Entry 9COP (electron microscopy, 2.70 A resolution); this record covers chains F and M of the 14 polymer chains in the assembly.

[Chain F]
Name: V-type proton ATPase subunit B
From: Saccharomyces cerevisiae
Reference sequence: P16140 (VATB_YEAST); residues 1-517 here = UniProt positions 1-517
Chain sequence (517 residues; each row starts with the number of its first residue):
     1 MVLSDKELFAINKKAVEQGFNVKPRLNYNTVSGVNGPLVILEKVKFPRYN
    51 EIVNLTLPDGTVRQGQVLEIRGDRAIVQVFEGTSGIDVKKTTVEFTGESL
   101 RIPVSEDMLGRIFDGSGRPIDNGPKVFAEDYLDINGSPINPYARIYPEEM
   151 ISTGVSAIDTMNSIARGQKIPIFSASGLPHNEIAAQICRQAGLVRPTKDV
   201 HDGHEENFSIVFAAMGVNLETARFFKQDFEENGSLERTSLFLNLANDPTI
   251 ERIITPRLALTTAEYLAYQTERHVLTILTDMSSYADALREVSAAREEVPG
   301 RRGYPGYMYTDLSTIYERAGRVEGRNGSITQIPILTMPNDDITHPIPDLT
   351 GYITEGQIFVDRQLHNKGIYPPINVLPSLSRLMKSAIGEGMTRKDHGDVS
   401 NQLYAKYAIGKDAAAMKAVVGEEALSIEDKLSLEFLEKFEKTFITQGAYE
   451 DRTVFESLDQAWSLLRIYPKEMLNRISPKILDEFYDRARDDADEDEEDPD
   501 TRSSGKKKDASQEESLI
Not modelled in the structure: 1-13, 199-205, 488-517
UniProt features mapped onto this chain:
  - binding site (ATP): Arg381
  - modified residue (Phosphoserine): Ser4, Ser137, Ser503, Ser504, Ser511, Ser515
  - cross-link (Glycyl lysine isopeptide (Lys-Gly)): Lys14 (interchain with G-Cter in ubiquitin), Lys508 (interchain with G-Cter in ubiquitin)
Ligand contacts: ADP (adenosine-5'-diphosphate): Leu379, Arg381, Lys384

[Chain M]
Name: V-type proton ATPase subunit D
From: Saccharomyces cerevisiae
Reference sequence: P32610 (VATD_YEAST); residues 1-256 here = UniProt positions 1-256
Chain sequence (256 residues; numbered 1 to 256; the number before each row is that of its first residue):
     1 MSGNREQVFPTRMTLGLMKTKLKGANQGYSLLKRKSEALTKRFRDITKRI
    51 DDAKQKMGRVMQTAAFSLAEVSYATGENIGYQVQESVSTARFKVRARQEN
   101 VSGVYLSQFESYIDPEINDFRLTGLGRGGQQVQRAKEIYSRAVETLVELA
   151 SLQTAFIILDEVIKVTNRRVNAIEHVIIPRTENTIAYINSELDELDREEF
   201 YRLKKVQEKKQNETAKLDAEMKLKRDRAEQDASEVAADEEPQGETLVADQ
   251 EDDVIF
Not modelled in the structure: 1-2, 216-256

[How chain F and chain M interact]
Residue-residue contacts (15; chain F residue first):
  Glu297(F) - Val206(M)
  Val298(F) - Val206(M)  hydrophobic
  Val298(F) - Lys210(M)
  Pro299(F) - Arg202(M)
  Pro299(F) - Val206(M)
  Gly300(F) - Glu199(M)
  Arg301(F) - Glu199(M)
  Arg302(F) - Glu199(M)  hydrogen bond (backbone-side chain)
  Arg302(F) - Arg202(M)
  Gly303(F) - Arg202(M)
  Asn339(F) - Phe9(M)
  Asp341(F) - Phe9(M)
  Thr343(F) - Thr11(M)
  Val419(F) - Ile177(M)  hydrophobic
  Val420(F) - Arg169(M)
Other interface residues (no listed pair), chain F (13 interface residues in all): Glu296
Other interface residues (no listed pair), chain M (11 interface residues in all): Met13, Leu195, Lys209

[In short]
13 residues of chain F face 11 of chain M across their interface; the contacts include 1 hydrogen bond. The
hydrogen-bonded pair is Arg302(F)-Glu199(M). Ligands of chain F: ADP. Curated annotation (UniProt) lists
ATP-binding residue Arg381(F) on chain F.
Here chain F is V-type proton ATPase subunit B and chain M is V-type proton ATPase subunit D, both from
Saccharomyces cerevisiae. Entry 9COP (Yeast RAVE bound to V-ATPase V1 complex) was determined by electron
microscopy.
